Entry 9C3X (X-ray diffraction, 1.45 A resolution); this record covers chains A and B.

# Chain A (and B)
Name: BIS3 biphenyl synthase
From: Malus domestica
Notes: EC 2.3.1.177; chain B of this document is another copy of the same molecule, construct and numbering; everything in this record applies to it too
UniProtKB: K9MST3 (K9MST3_MALDO); residue numbers follow UniProt; this construct covers 1-388
Amino-acid sequence (390 residues; row label = number of the first residue in the row; numbers below 1 keep their minus sign (Gly-1 is residue -1)):
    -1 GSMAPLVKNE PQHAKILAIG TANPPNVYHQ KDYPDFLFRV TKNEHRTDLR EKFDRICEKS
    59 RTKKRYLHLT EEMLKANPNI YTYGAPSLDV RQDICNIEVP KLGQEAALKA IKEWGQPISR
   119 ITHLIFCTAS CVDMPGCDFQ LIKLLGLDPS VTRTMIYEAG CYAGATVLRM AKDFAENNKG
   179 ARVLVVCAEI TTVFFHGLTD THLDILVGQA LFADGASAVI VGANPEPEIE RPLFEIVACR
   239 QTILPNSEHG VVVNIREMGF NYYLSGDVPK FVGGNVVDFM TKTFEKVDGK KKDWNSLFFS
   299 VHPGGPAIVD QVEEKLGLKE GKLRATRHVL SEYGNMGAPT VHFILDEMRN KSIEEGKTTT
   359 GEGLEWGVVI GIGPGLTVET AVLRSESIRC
Not modelled in the structure: -1 to 9 (chain B: -1 to 9, 388)
Differences from the reference sequence: expression tag (-1 to 0); engineered mutation Val251 (Ala in K9MST3)
Modified positions: Cys159 (3-sulfinoalanine; CSD)
Residues lining bound ligands:
  - A1AUA ([(2R,3S,4R,5R)-5-(6-amino-9H-purin-9-yl)-4-hydroxy-3-(phosphonooxy)oxolan-2-yl]methyl (3R)-3-hydroxy-2,2-dimethyl-4-oxo-4-[(3-oxo-3-{[2-(5-oxo-5-phenylpentanamido)ethyl]amino}propyl)amino]butyl dihydrogen diphosphate): Lys50, Arg53, Ile54, Lys57, Ser58, Ala127, Cys159, Glu187, Thr189, Phe192, Leu201, Asp202, Val205, Leu209, Phe210, Ala211, Val249, Val251, Tyr260, Leu262, Ser263, Gly264, Val266, Pro267, Gly302, Gly303, Pro304, Ala305, Ile306, Asn333, Met334, Gly335
  - (3R)-butane-1,3-diol (BU4): Tyr31, Arg63, Leu65, Thr189, Phe192, Phe193, Gly206, Gln207, Phe210, Tyr260

# How chain A and chain B interact
Residue-residue contacts (92; chain A residue first):
  Pro84(A) with Glu255(B)
  Ser85(A) with Glu255(B), hydrogen bond (backbone-side chain)
  Leu86(A) with Leu86(B), hydrophobic; Glu255(B), hydrogen bond (backbone-side chain)
  Asp87(A) with Arg254(B), salt bridge; Glu255(B), hydrogen bond (side chain-backbone)
  Gln90(A) with Ile253(B), hydrogen bond (side chain-backbone)
  Asp91(A) with Arg254(B), salt bridge
  Val130(A) with Glu156(B); Ile253(B), hydrophobic
  Asp131(A) with Val251(B); Asn252(B), hydrogen bond
  Met132(A) with Glu156(B); Gly158(B); Val250(B); Val251(B), hydrogen bond (backbone-backbone); Pro372(B), hydrophobic
  Pro133(A) with Val249(B); Pro372(B); Gly373(B)
  Phe137(A) with Ile241(B), hydrophobic; Glu246(B); Gly373(B)
  Ile140(A) with Ile241(B), hydrophobic
  Lys141(A) with Glu246(B), salt bridge
  Pro147(A) with Thr240(B); Ile241(B), hydrogen bond (backbone-backbone)
  Ser148(A) with Arg238(B), hydrogen bond; Gln239(B); Thr240(B), hydrogen bond
  Val149(A) with Gln239(B)
  Thr150(A) with Arg167(B); Gln239(B)
  Arg151(A) with Tyr160(B); Arg167(B), hydrogen bond (backbone-side chain); Met168(B); Gln239(B), hydrogen bond (backbone-side chain); Ile241(B); Thr375(B), hydrogen bond
  Thr152(A) with Arg167(B), hydrogen bond; Met168(B)
  Tyr155(A) with Tyr155(B)
  Glu156(A) with Val130(B); Met132(B)
  Ala157(A) with Met132(B)
  Gly158(A) with Met132(B)
  Tyr160(A) with Arg151(B)
  Arg167(A) with Thr150(B); Arg151(B), hydrogen bond (side chain-backbone); Thr152(B)
  Met168(A) with Arg151(B); Thr152(B)
  Asp171(A) with Phe172(B); Asn175(B), hydrogen bond; Asn176(B), hydrogen bond
  Phe172(A) with Asp171(B); Phe172(B), hydrophobic
  Glu174(A) with Asn175(B), hydrogen bond
  Asn175(A) with Asp171(B), hydrogen bond; Glu174(B), hydrogen bond
  Asn176(A) with Asp171(B), hydrogen bond
  Arg238(A) with Ser148(B), hydrogen bond
  Gln239(A) with Ser148(B); Val149(B); Thr150(B); Arg151(B), hydrogen bond (side chain-backbone)
  Thr240(A) with Pro147(B); Ser148(B), hydrogen bond
  Ile241(A) with Phe137(B), hydrophobic; Pro147(B), hydrogen bond (backbone-backbone); Arg151(B)
  Glu246(A) with Phe137(B); Lys141(B), salt bridge
  Val249(A) with Pro133(B)
  Val250(A) with Met132(B)
  Val251(A) with Asp131(B); Met132(B), hydrogen bond (backbone-backbone)
  Asn252(A) with Asp131(B), hydrogen bond
  Ile253(A) with Gln90(B), hydrogen bond (backbone-side chain); Val130(B)
  Arg254(A) with Asp87(B), salt bridge; Asp91(B), salt bridge
  Glu255(A) with Pro84(B); Ser85(B), hydrogen bond (side chain-backbone); Leu86(B), hydrogen bond (side chain-backbone); Asp87(B), hydrogen bond (backbone-side chain); Glu255(B)
  Pro372(A) with Met132(B), hydrophobic; Pro133(B)
  Gly373(A) with Pro133(B); Phe137(B)
  Thr375(A) with Arg151(B), hydrogen bond
Also at the interface, not in a pair above, chain A (50 interface residues in all): Gln138, Met153, Ile154, Lys170
Also at the interface, not in a pair above, chain B (50 interface residues in all): Gln138, Ile140, Met153, Ile154, Ala157, Lys170

# Overview
Chain A and chain B each contribute 50 residues to their interface; the contacts include 31 hydrogen bonds and
6 salt bridges. Among the polar pairs are Asp87(A)-Arg254(B), Asp91(A)-Arg254(B) and Lys141(A)-Glu246(B).
Bound to chain A: (3R)-butane-1,3-diol and compound A1AUA.
Chain A and chain B are both BIS3 biphenyl synthase (Malus domestica); the structure, Crystal structure of
biphenyl synthase from Malus domestica complexed with triketide-CoA mimetic, was determined by X-ray
diffraction (same publication as 9C3W and 9C3Y).
